Entry 5MLW (X-ray diffraction, 2.45 A resolution); this record covers chains A and E of the 3 polymer chains in the assembly.

Chain A (and E):
Molecule: Proliferating cell nuclear antigen
Source organism: Homo sapiens
Notes: chain E of this document is another copy of the same molecule, construct and numbering; everything in this record applies to it too
UniProt: P12004 (PCNA_HUMAN); residues 1-261 here = UniProt positions 1-261
Amino-acid sequence (261 residues; row label = number of the first residue in the row):
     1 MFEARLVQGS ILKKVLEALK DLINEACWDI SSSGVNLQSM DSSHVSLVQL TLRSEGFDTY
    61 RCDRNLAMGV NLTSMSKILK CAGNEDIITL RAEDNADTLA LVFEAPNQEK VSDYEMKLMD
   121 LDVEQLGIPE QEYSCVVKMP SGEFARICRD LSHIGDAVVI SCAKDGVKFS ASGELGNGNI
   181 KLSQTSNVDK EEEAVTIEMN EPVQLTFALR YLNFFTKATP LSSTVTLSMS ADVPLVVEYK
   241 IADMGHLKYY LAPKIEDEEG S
Not modelled in the structure: 187-188, 256-261 (chain E: 190-192, 257-261)
Curated features (UniProtKB/Swiss-Prot):
  - DNA-binding region: R61 to K80
  - modified residue: K14 (N6-acetyllysine), K77 (N6-acetyllysine), K80 (N6-acetyllysine), Y211 (Phosphotyrosine), K248 (N6-acetyllysine)
  - cross-link (Glycyl lysine isopeptide (Lys-Gly)): K164 (interchain with G-Cter in SUMO2), K254 (interchain with G-Cter in SUMO2)
  - natural variant: S228 (S228I: In ATLD2)
  - mutagenesis: K13 (K13R: Inhibits acetylation, recruitment to DNA damage sites, inducible ubiquitination and protein degradation, DNA replication and repair synthesis efficiencies, but homotrimer formation, nuclear ...), K14 (K14R: Inhibits acetylation, recruitment to DNA damage sites, inducible ubiquitination and protein degradation, DNA replication and repair synthesis efficiencies, but homotrimer formation, nuclear ...), K20 (K20R: Inhibits acetylation, recruitment to DNA damage sites, inducible ubiquitination and protein degradation, DNA replication and repair synthesis efficiencies, but homotrimer formation, nuclear ...), M40 (M40A: Complete loss of interaction with UHRF2), S43 to V45 (No effect on POLD3-binding. Impairs binding to ALKBH2), K77 (K77A: Inhibits recruitment to DNA damage sites, but nuclear localization is similar as the wild-type; in association with A-80 ...), K80 (K80A: Inhibits recruitment to DNA damage sites, but nuclear localization is similar as the wild-type; in association with A-77 ...), Q125 to I128 (Strong decrease in POLD3-binding. Impairs binding to ALKBH2), I128 (I128A: Complete loss of interaction with UHRF2), K164 (K164R: Abolishes ubiquitination. No effect on interaction with SHPRH), V188 to K190 (No effect on POLD3-binding. No effect on ALKBH2-binding), Y211 (Y211F: Alters chromatin-associated PCNA stability and its function in DNA replication and repair), 3 further mutagenesis entries in UniProt

How chain A and chain E interact:
Contacting residue pairs - 33 pairs, chain A then chain E:
  E143(A) with K110(E)
  R146(A) with K80(E), hydrogen bond (side chain-backbone); A82(E), hydrogen bond (side chain-backbone); G83(E)
  D150(A) with K80(E); C81(E), hydrogen bond (backbone-side chain); K110(E), salt bridge; Y114(E)
  I154(A) with Y114(E), hydrophobic
  L175(A) with S74(E); K77(E); I78(E), hydrophobic; M116(E); K117(E)
  G176(A) with E115(E); K117(E)
  N177(A) with Y114(E); E115(E), hydrogen bond (backbone-backbone)
  G178(A) with D113(E); Y114(E)
  N179(A) with S112(E); D113(E), hydrogen bond (backbone-backbone)
  I180(A) with V111(E); S112(E); Y114(E)
  K181(A) with E109(E); K110(E); V111(E), hydrogen bond (backbone-backbone)
  L182(A) with E109(E); K110(E)
  S183(A) with E109(E), hydrogen bond (backbone-backbone)
  Q184(A) with E109(E)
  T185(A) with E109(E)
Also at the interface, not in a pair above, chain A (20 interface residues in all): I147, L151, G173, E174, S186

Overview:
The interface between chain A and chain E involves 20 residues on one side and 16 on the other; the contacts
include 7 hydrogen bonds and 1 salt bridge. Among the polar pairs are D150(A)-K110(E), R146(A)-K80(E) and
R146(A)-A82(E).
Both chains are Proliferating cell nuclear antigen (Homo sapiens). Entry 5MLW (Crystal structure of human PCNA
in complex with ZRANB3 APIM motif peptide) was determined by X-ray diffraction together with 5MKW and 5MLO
from the same study.
